Entry 8YC0 (electron microscopy, 4.12 A resolution (low resolution: residue-level contacts below are approximate; hydrogen-bond / salt-bridge calls are withheld)); this record covers chains g and n of the 8 polymer chains in the assembly.

Chain g:
Protein: T-cell surface glycoprotein CD3 gamma chain
Source organism: Homo sapiens
Reference sequence: P09693 (CD3G_HUMAN); numbering as in UniProt (aligned over 1-182)
Amino-acid sequence (182 residues; each row starts with the number of its first residue):
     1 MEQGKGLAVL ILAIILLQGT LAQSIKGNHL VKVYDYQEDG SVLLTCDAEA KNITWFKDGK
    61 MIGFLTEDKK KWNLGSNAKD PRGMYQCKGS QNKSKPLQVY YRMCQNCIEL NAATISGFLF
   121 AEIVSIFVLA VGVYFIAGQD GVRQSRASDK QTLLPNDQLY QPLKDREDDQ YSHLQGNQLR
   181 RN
Unresolved in the structure: 1-25, 141-182
Cystine bridges: Cys46-Cys87, Cys104-Cys107

Chain n:
Protein: T cell receptor gamma variable 9, T cell receptor gamma constant 1
Source organism: Homo sapiens
Reference sequence: chimeric construct of Q99603, P0CF51: residues 2-103 from Q99603 (TRGV9_HUMAN) positions 20-121 (UniProt number = residue number + 18); residues 125-297 from P0CF51 positions 1-173 (UniProt number = residue number - 124)
Amino-acid sequence (332 residues; numbered -34 to 297; the number before each row is that of its first residue; numbers below 1 keep their minus sign (Met-34 is residue -34)):
   -34 MDMRVPAQLL GLLLLWLSGA RCMDYKDDDD KGGSETGAGH LEQPQISSTK TLSKTARLEC
    26 VVSGITISAT SVYWYRERPG EVIQFLVSIS YDGTVRKESG IPSGKFEVDR IPETSTSTLT
    86 IHNVEKQDIA TYYCALWEAQ QELGKKIKVF GPGTKLIITD KQLDADVSPK PTIFLPSIAE
   146 TKLQKAGTYL CLLEKFFPDV IKIHWQEKKS NTILGSQEGN TMKTNDTYMK FSWLTVPEKS
   206 LDKEHRCIVR HENNKNGVDQ EIIFPPIKTD VITMDPKDNC SKDANDTLLL QLTNTSAYYM
   266 YLLLLLKSVV YFAIITCCLL RRTAFCCNGE KS
Unresolved in the structure: -34 to 251, 289-297
Construct notes: initiating methionine (-34); expression tag (-33 to 1); linker (104-124)

Interface between chain g and chain n:
Contacting residue pairs - 20 pairs, chain g then chain n:
  Gln105(g) - Gln256(n)
  Asn106(g) - Gln256(n)
  Asn106(g) - Thr260(n)
  Asn106(g) - Tyr264(n)
  Cys107(g) - Leu257(n)
  Cys107(g) - Thr260(n)
  Ile108(g) - Thr260(n)
  Ile108(g) - Tyr264(n)
  Glu109(g) - Leu254(n)
  Thr114(g) - Ser261(n)
  Phe118(g) - Met265(n)
  Glu122(g) - Leu268(n)
  Glu122(g) - Lys272(n)
  Ser125(g) - Leu269(n)
  Ser125(g) - Lys272(n)
  Ile126(g) - Lys272(n)
  Leu129(g) - Tyr276(n)
  Gly132(g) - Tyr276(n)
  Val133(g) - Tyr276(n)
  Ile136(g) - Ile280(n)
Interface residues without a listed pair, chain n (13 interface residues in all): Cys283

Summary:
The interface between chain g and chain n involves 14 residues on one side and 13 on the other.
Here chain g is T-cell surface glycoprotein CD3 gamma chain and chain n is T cell receptor gamma variable 9, T
cell receptor gamma constant 1, both from Homo sapiens. Entry 8YC0 (T cell receptor V delta2 V gamma9 in GDN)
was determined by electron microscopy (same publication as 8JBV, 8JC0, 8JCB, 8WXE, 8WY0 and 8WYI).
